5BPD - chains A and B of the 6 polymer chains in the assembly; structure by X-ray diffraction, 2.40 A resolution.

Chain A (and B):
Protein: TrmBL2
Organism: Pyrococcus furiosus
Notes: chain B of this document is another copy of the same molecule, construct and numbering; everything in this record applies to it too
Reference sequence: Q8U3H1 (TMBL2_PYRFU); residues 1-264 here = UniProt positions 1-264
Sequence (264 residues; row label = number of the first residue in the row):
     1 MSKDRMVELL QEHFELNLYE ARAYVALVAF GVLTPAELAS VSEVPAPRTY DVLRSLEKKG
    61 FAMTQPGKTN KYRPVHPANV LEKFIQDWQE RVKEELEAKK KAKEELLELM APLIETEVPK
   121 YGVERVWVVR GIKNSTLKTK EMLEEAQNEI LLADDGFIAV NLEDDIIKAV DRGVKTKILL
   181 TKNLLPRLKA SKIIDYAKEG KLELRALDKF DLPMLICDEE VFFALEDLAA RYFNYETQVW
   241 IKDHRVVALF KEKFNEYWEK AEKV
Not modelled in the structure: 1 (chain B: 1, 264)
Curated features (UniProtKB/Swiss-Prot):
  - DNA-binding region: L33 to R54 (H-T-H motif)

How chain A and chain B interact:
Pairs across the interface - 17 pairs, chain A then chain B:
  P66(A) with E124(B); V126(B); W127(B); V128(B), hydrogen bond (backbone-backbone)
  G67(A) with W127(B); V128(B)
  K68(A) with W127(B); N134(B)
  V126(A) with P66(B)
  W127(A) with P66(B); G67(B); K68(B)
  V128(A) with P66(B), hydrogen bond (backbone-backbone); G67(B)
  V129(A) with K68(B)
  R130(A) with Q65(B), hydrogen bond
  N134(A) with K68(B)
Also at the interface, not in a pair above, chain A (11 interface residues in all): Q65, E124
Also at the interface, not in a pair above, chain B (10 interface residues in all): V129

Overview:
11 residues of chain A face 10 of chain B across their interface; the contacts include 3 hydrogen bonds. Polar
pairs include R130(A)-Q65(B) and P66(A)-V128(B).
Both chains are TrmBL2 (Pyrococcus furiosus). Entry 5BPD (Structure of TrmBL2, an archaeal chromatin protein,
shows a novel mode of DNA binding) was determined by X-ray diffraction, deposited together with 5BOX, 5BPI and
5BQT.
